PDB entry 4UO3 | X-ray diffraction, 2.87 A resolution | chains B and E of the 6 polymer chains in the assembly

Chain B:
Protein: H3 haemagglutinin HA2 chain
Organism: Influenza A virus
Reference sequence: C3TUR9 (C3TUR9_9INFA); residues 1-172 here correspond to UniProt positions 347-518 (UniProt number = residue number + 346)
Sequence (172 residues; row label = number of the first residue in the row):
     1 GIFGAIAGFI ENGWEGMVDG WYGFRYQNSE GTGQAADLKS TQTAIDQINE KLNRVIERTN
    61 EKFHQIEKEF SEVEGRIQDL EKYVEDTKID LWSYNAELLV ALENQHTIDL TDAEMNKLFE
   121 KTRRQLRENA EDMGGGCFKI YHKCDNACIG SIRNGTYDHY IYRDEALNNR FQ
Glycans and other covalent adducts: N-acetylglucosamine (NAG) linked to Asn-154
Reported in the primary citation:
  - contacts within the chain: Glu-50/Arg-54 (hydrogen bond)
  - post-translational modification sites: Asn-154 (proposed by the authors, not directly observed)

Chain E:
Protein: H3 haemagglutinin HA1 chain
Organism: Influenza A virus
Reference sequence: C3TUR9 (C3TUR9_9INFA); residues 3-329 here correspond to UniProt positions 20-346 (UniProt number = residue number + 17)
Sequence (327 residues; row label = number of the first residue in the row):
     3 NPISNNNTAT LCLGHHAVAN GTLVKTITDD QIEVTNATEL VQSISMGKIC NNSYRILDGR
    63 NCTLIDAMLG DPHCDVFQYE NWDLFIERSS AFSNCYPYDI PDYASLRSIV ASSGTLEFTA
   123 EGFTWTGVTQ NGRSGACKRG SADSFFSRLN WLTKSGNSYP TLNVTMPNNK NFDKLYIWGI
   183 HHPSSNQEQT KLYIQESGRV TVSTKRSQQT IIPNIGSRPW VRGQSGRISI YWTIVKPGDI
   243 LMINSNGNLV APRGYFKLKT GKSSVMRSDV PIDICVSECI TPNGSISNEK PFQNVNKVTY
   303 GKCPKYIRQN TLKLATGMRN VPEKQIR
Unresolved in the structure: 326-329
Sequence notes: engineered mutation Thr-30 (Ser47 in C3TUR9)
Cystine bridges: Cys-52/Cys-277, Cys-64/Cys-76, Cys-97/Cys-139, Cys-281/Cys-305
Glycans and other covalent adducts: N-acetylglucosamine (NAG) linked to Asn-38, Asn-285; glycan linked to Asn-165
Reported in the primary citation:
  - specificity-determining residues: Trp-222

Interface between chain B and chain E:
Residue-residue contacts (13):
  Glu-50(B) / Ile-29(E)
  Glu-50(B) / Thr-30(E)
  Glu-50(B) / Asp-31(E)
  Glu-50(B) / Asp-32(E)
  Lys-51(B) / Ile-29(E)
  Arg-54(B) / Lys-27(E)
  Arg-54(B) / Thr-28(E)  hydrogen bond (side chain-backbone)
  Arg-54(B) / Ile-29(E)  hydrogen bond (side chain-backbone)
  Arg-54(B) / Asp-31(E)
  Glu-103(B) / Ile-29(E)
  His-106(B) / Ile-29(E)
  His-106(B) / Thr-30(E)
  Leu-110(B) / Thr-30(E)
Also at the interface, not in a pair above, chain B (7 interface residues in all): Gln-47

Summary:
7 residues of chain B face 6 of chain E across their interface, with 2 hydrogen bonds. Among the polar pairs
are Arg-54(B)/Thr-28(E) and Arg-54(B)/Ile-29(E). N-acetylglucosamine is covalently linked to Asn-154(B).
N-acetylglucosamine is covalently linked to Asn-38(E) and Asn-285(E). From the paper: the specificity
determinant Trp-222(E); a modification site at Asn-154(B).
Chain B is H3 haemagglutinin HA2 chain and chain E is H3 haemagglutinin HA1 chain, both from Influenza A
virus; the structure, Structure of the A_Equine_Richmond_07 H3 haemagglutinin mutant Ser30Thr, was determined
by X-ray diffraction, deposited together with 4UNW, 4UNX, 4UNY, 4UNZ, 4UO0, 4UO1 and 8 further entries.
